3CCR - chains M and 0 of the 31 polymer chains in the assembly; structure by X-ray diffraction, 3.00 A resolution.

Chain M:
Protein: 50S ribosomal protein L15e
Source organism: Haloarcula marismortui
Reference sequence: P60618 (RL15E_HALMA); residues 0-195 here correspond to UniProt positions 1-196 (UniProt number = residue number + 1)
Sequence (196 residues; each row starts with the number of its first residue; numbering starts at 0):
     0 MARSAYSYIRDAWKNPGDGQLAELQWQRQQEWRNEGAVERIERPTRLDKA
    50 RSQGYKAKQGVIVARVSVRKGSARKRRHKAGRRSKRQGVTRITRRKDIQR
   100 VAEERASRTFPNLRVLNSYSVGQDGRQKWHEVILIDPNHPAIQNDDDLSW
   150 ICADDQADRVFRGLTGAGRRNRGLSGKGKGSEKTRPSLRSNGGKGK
Disordered / not traced: 0, 195
Bound ions: Na+ site 1: Ser106, Phe109, Leu112; Sr2+ near Asp157 (its only coordinating residue here); Na+ site 2: Lys193 (shared with U391(0), U392(0), U398(0) of chain 0)

Chain 0:
Molecule: 23S ribosomal RNA
Source organism: Haloarcula marismortui
Notes: engineered mutation(s): G2099A, A2488C
Sequence (2923 nucleotides; numbered 1 to 2923; the number before each row is that of its first residue):
     1 GUUGGCUACUAUGCCAGCUGGUGGAUUGCUCGGCUCAGGCGCUGAUGAAG
    51 GACGUGCCAAGCUGCGAUAAGCUGUGGGGAGCCGCACGGAGGCGAAGAAC
   101 CACAGAUUUCCGAAUGAGAAUCUCUCUAACAAUUGCUUCGCGCAAUGAGG
   151 AACCCCGAGAACUGAAACAUCUCAGUAUCGGGAGGAACAGAAAACGCAAC
   201 GUGAUGUCGUUAGUAACCGCGAGUGAACGCGAUACAGCCCAAACCGAAGC
   251 CCUCACGGGCAAUGUGGUGUCAGGGCUACCUCUCAUCAGCCGACCGUCUU
   301 CACGAAGUCUCUUGGAAUAGAGCGUGAUACAGGGUGACAACCCCGUACUG
   351 AAGACCAGUACGCUGUGCGGUAGUGCCAGAGUAGCGGGGGUUGGAUAUCC
   401 CUCGCGAAUAACGCAGGCAUCGACUGCGAAGGCUAAACACAACCUGAGAC
   451 CGAUAGUGAACAAGUAGUGUGAACGAACGCUGCAAAGUACCCUCAGAAGG
   501 GAGGCGAAAUAGAGCAUGAAAUCAGUUGGCGAUCGAGCGACAGGGCAUAC
   551 AAGGUCCCUUGACGAAUGACCGAGACGCGAGUCUCCAGUAAGACUCACGG
   601 GAAGCCGAUGUUCUGUCGUACGUUUUGAAAAACGAGCCAGGGAGUGUGUC
   651 UGUAUGGCAAGUCUAACCGGAGUAUCCGGGGAGGCACAGGGAAACCGACA
   701 UGGCCGCAGGGCUUUGCCCGAGGGCCGCCGUCUUCAAGGGCGGGGAGCCA
   751 UGUGGACACGACCCGAAUCCGGACGAUCUACGCAUGGACAAGAUGAAGCG
   801 UGCCGAAAGGCACGUGGAAGUCUGUUAGAGUUGGUGUCCUACAAUACCCU
   851 CUCGUGAUCUAUGUGUAGGGGUGAAAGGCCCAUCGAGUCCGGCAACAGCU
   901 GGUUCCAAUCGAAACAUGUCGAAGCAUGACCUCCGCCGAGGUAGUCUGUG
   951 AGGUAGAGCGACCGAUUGGUGUGUCCGCCUCCGAGAGGAGUCGGCACACC
  1001 UGUCAAACUCCAAACUUACAGACGCUGUUUGACGCGGGGAUUCCGGUGCG
  1051 CGGGGUAAGCCUGUGUACCAGGAGGGGAACAACCCAGAGAUAGGUUAAGG
  1101 UCCCCAAGUGUGGAUUAAGUGUAAUCCUCUGAAGGUGGUCUCGAGCCCUA
  1151 GACAGCCGGGAGGUGAGCUUAGAAGCAGCUACCCUCUAAGAAAAGCGUAA
  1201 CAGCUUACCGGCCGAGGUUUGAGGCGCCCAAAAUGAUCGGGACUCAAAUC
  1251 CACCACCGAGACCUGUCCGUACCACUCAUACUGGUAAUCGAGUAGAUUGG
  1301 CGCUCUAAUUGGAUGGAAGCAGGGGCGAGAGCUCCUGUGGACCGAUUAGU
  1351 GACGAAAAUCCUGGCCAUAGUAGCAGCGAUAGUCGGGUGAGAACCCCGAC
  1401 GGCCUAAUGGAUAAGGGUUCCUCAGCACUGCUGAUCAGCUGAGGGUUAGC
  1451 CGGUCCUAAGUCUCACCGCAACUCGACUGAGACGAAAUGGGAAACAGGUU
  1501 AAUAUUCCUGUGCCAUCAUGCAGUGAAAGUUGACGCCCUGGGGUCGAUCA
  1551 CGCCGGGCAUUCGCCCGGUCGAACCGUCCAACUCCGUGGAAGCCGUAAUG
  1601 GCAGGAAGCGGACGAACGGCGGCAUAGGGAAACGUGAUUCAACCUGGGGC
  1651 CCAUGAAAAGACGAGCAUGAUGUCCGUACCGAGAACCGACACAGGUGUCC
  1701 AUGGCGGCGAAAGCCAAGGCCUGUCGGGAGCAACCAACGUUAGGGAAUUC
  1751 GGCAAGUUAGUCCCGUACCUUCGGAAGAAGGGAUGCCUGCUCCGGAACGG
  1801 AGCAGGUCGCAGUGACUCGGAAGCUCGGACUGUCUAGUAACAACAUAGGU
  1851 GACCGCAAAUCCGCAAGGACUCGUACGGUCACUGAAUCCUGCCCAGUGCA
  1901 GGUAUCUGAACACCUCGUACAAGAGGACGAAGGACCUGUCAACGGCGGGG
  1951 GUAACUAUGACCCUCUUAAGGUAGCGUAGUACCUUGCCGCAUCAGUAGCG
  2001 GCUUGCAUGAAUGGAUUAACCAGAGCUUCACUGUCCCAACGUUGGGCCCG
  2051 GUGAACUGUACAUUCCAGUGCGGAGUCUGGAGACACCCAGGGGGAAGCAA
  2101 AGACCCUAUGGAGCUUUACUGCAGGCUGUCGCUGAGACGUGGUCGCCGAU
  2151 GUGCAGCAUAGGUAGGAGUCGUUACAGAGGUACCCGCGCUAGCGGGCCAC
  2201 CCAGACAACAGUGAAAUACUACCCGUCGGUGACUGCGACUCUCACUCCGG
  2251 GAGGAGGACACCGAUAGCCGGGCAGUUUGACUGGGGCGGUACGCGCUCGA
  2301 AAAGAUAUCGAGCGCGCCCUAUGGUCAUCUCAGCCGGGACAGAGACCCGG
  2351 CGAAGAGUGCAAGAGCAAAAGAUGACUUGACAGUGUUCUUCCCAACGAGG
  2401 AACGCUGACGCGAAAGCGUGGUCUAGCGAACCAAUUAGCCUGCUUGAUGC
  2451 GGGCAAUUGAUGACAGAAAAGCUACCCUAGGGAUAACCGAGUCGUCACUC
  2501 GCAAGAGCACAUAUCGACCGAGUGGCUUGCUACCUCGAUGUCGGUUCCCU
  2551 CCAUCCUGCCCGUGCAGAAGCGGGCAAGGGUGAGGUUGUUCGCCUAUUAA
  2601 AGGAGGUCGUGAGCUGGGUUUAGACCGUCGUGAGACAGGUCGGCUGCUAU
  2651 CUACUGGGUGUGUAAUGGUGUCUGACAAGAACGACCGUAUAGUACGAGAG
  2701 GAACUACGGUUGGUGGCCACUGGUGUACCGGUUGUUCGAGAGAGCACGUG
  2751 CCGGGUAGCCACGCCACACGGGGUAAGAGCUGAACGCAUCUAAGCUCGAA
  2801 ACCCACUUGGAAAAGAGACACCGCCGAGGUCCCGCGUACAAGACGCGGUC
  2851 GAUAGACUCGGGGUGUGCGCGUCGAGGUAACGAGACGUUAAGCCCACGAG
  2901 CACUAACAGACCAAAGCCAUCAU
Disordered / not traced: 1-9, 126-127, 715, 971-998, 1560, 1952-1963, 2137-2236, 2339-2343, 2665-2666, 2915-2923
Modified positions: 1MA (6-hydro-1-methyladenosine-5'-monophosphate) at position 628, OMU (o2'-methyluridine 5'-monophosphate) at position 2587, OMG (o2'-methylguanosine-5'-monophosphate) at position 2588, UR3 (3-methyluridine-5'-monophoshate) at position 2619, PSU (pseudouridine-5'-monophosphate) at position 2621
Bound ions: Na+ site 1: U12 (shared with 2 residues of chain R); Mg2+ site 1 near G28 (its only coordinating residue here); Na+ site 2: C40, G41, C443; Na+ site 3: A45, U146; Na+ site 4: G56, A59, G61; Sr2+ site 1: A86, C87 (shared with 1 residue of chain T); Na+ site 5 near U108 (its only coordinating residue here); Mg2+ site 2 near U115 (its only coordinating residue here); Na+ site 6 near C141 (its only coordinating residue here); Mg2+ site 3: C162, U163, U2276; Na+ site 7: A165, A166, A167; Mg2+ site 4: A166, G219; 68 more Mg2+ sites not listed; 54 more Na+ sites not listed; 2 more K+ sites not listed; 51 more Sr2+ sites not listed

Interface between chain M and chain 0:
Pairs across the interface - 249 pairs, chain M then chain 0:
  Ala1(M) - A243(0)  hydrogen bond to the phosphate
  Ala1(M) - C244(0)  hydrogen bond to the phosphate
  Ala1(M) - C376(0)  hydrogen bond to the sugar
  Ala1(M) - C377(0)  sugar contact
  Arg2(M) - C377(0)  phosphate contact
  Ser3(M) - A242(0)  phosphate contact
  Ser3(M) - A243(0)  phosphate contact
  Tyr5(M) - A242(0)  phosphate contact
  Tyr5(M) - G264(0)  hydrogen bond to the phosphate
  Arg9(M) - A378(0)  salt bridge to the phosphate
  Arg9(M) - G379(0)  sugar contact
  Arg9(M) - A380(0)  phosphate contact
  Trp12(M) - A380(0)  hydrogen bond to the sugar
  Lys13(M) - A380(0)  base contact
  Lys13(M) - G381(0)  base contact
  Lys13(M) - U409(0)  hydrogen bond to the base
  Asn14(M) - G381(0)  base contact
  Asn14(M) - A407(0)  phosphate contact
  Pro15(M) - G381(0)  base contact
  Trp25(M) - C2243(0)  base contact
  Trp25(M) - A2244(0)  hydrogen bond to the sugar
  Gln29(M) - A2244(0)  sugar contact
  Gln29(M) - C2245(0)  phosphate contact
  Arg32(M) - A2244(0)  hydrogen bond to the phosphate
  Arg32(M) - C2245(0)  salt bridge to the phosphate
  Gly35(M) - C1467(0)  phosphate contact
  Ala36(M) - C1467(0)  hydrogen bond to the phosphate
  Ala36(M) - G1468(0)  phosphate contact
  Arg39(M) - G135(0)  salt bridge to the phosphate
  Arg39(M) - C136(0)  salt bridge to the phosphate
  Arg42(M) - A261(0)  salt bridge to the phosphate
  Arg42(M) - A262(0)  salt bridge to the phosphate
  Arg42(M) - U263(0)  hydrogen bond to the sugar
  Arg45(M) - G381(0)  salt bridge to the phosphate
  Leu46(M) - U263(0)  sugar contact
  Leu46(M) - G264(0)  phosphate contact
  Lys48(M) - A380(0)  salt bridge to the phosphate
  Lys48(M) - G381(0)  salt bridge to the phosphate
  Lys48(M) - G431(0)  salt bridge to the phosphate
  Arg50(M) - A241(0)  sugar contact
  Arg50(M) - A242(0)  salt bridge to the phosphate
  Arg50(M) - G264(0)  salt bridge to the phosphate
  Arg50(M) - U265(0)  salt bridge to the phosphate
  Ser51(M) - A241(0)  sugar contact
  Ser51(M) - G379(0)  hydrogen bond to the base
  Ser51(M) - G431(0)  sugar contact
  Gln52(M) - G431(0)  hydrogen bond to the sugar
  Lys55(M) - U265(0)  phosphate contact
  Lys55(M) - G266(0)  salt bridge to the phosphate
  Ala56(M) - A261(0)  sugar contact
  Ala56(M) - G264(0)  sugar contact
  Ala56(M) - U265(0)  hydrogen bond to the phosphate
  Lys57(M) - C250(0)  sugar contact
  Lys57(M) - U265(0)  hydrogen bond to the phosphate
  Lys57(M) - G266(0)  salt bridge to the phosphate
  Gln58(M) - C136(0)  phosphate contact
  Gln58(M) - U137(0)  phosphate contact
  Gln58(M) - C250(0)  base contact
  Gln58(M) - G259(0)  base contact
  Gln58(M) - C260(0)  sugar contact
  Ile61(M) - G135(0)  phosphate contact
  Arg68(M) - C1469(0)  salt bridge to the phosphate
  Arg68(M) - A1470(0)  salt bridge to the phosphate
  Lys69(M) - C403(0)  phosphate contact
  Gly70(M) - U402(0)  phosphate contact
  Gly70(M) - G2263(0)  sugar contact
  Ser71(M) - G2263(0)  phosphate contact
  Ser71(M) - A2264(0)  hydrogen bond to the phosphate
  Arg73(M) - A1470(0)  phosphate contact
  Arg73(M) - C1864(0)  sugar contact
  Arg73(M) - G2263(0)  salt bridge to the phosphate
  Arg73(M) - A2264(0)  salt bridge to the phosphate
  Lys74(M) - G159(0)  salt bridge to the phosphate
  Arg75(M) - C1864(0)  salt bridge to the phosphate
  Arg76(M) - C2122(0)  sugar contact
  Arg76(M) - C2273(0)  hydrogen bond to the sugar
  Arg76(M) - A2274(0)  hydrogen bond to the sugar
  His77(M) - A2274(0)  sugar contact
  Lys78(M) - G869(0)  sugar contact
  Ala79(M) - C770(0)  phosphate contact
  Ala79(M) - G771(0)  phosphate contact
  Gly80(M) - C770(0)  phosphate contact
  Gly80(M) - A2274(0)  phosphate contact
  Gly80(M) - G2275(0)  phosphate contact
  Arg81(M) - A160(0)  salt bridge to the phosphate
  Arg81(M) - A161(0)  phosphate contact
  Arg81(M) - A2274(0)  hydrogen bond to the sugar
  Arg81(M) - G2275(0)  sugar contact
  Arg82(M) - A161(0)  phosphate contact
  Arg82(M) - U170(0)  salt bridge to the phosphate
  Arg82(M) - C171(0)  salt bridge to the phosphate
  Arg82(M) - U172(0)  hydrogen bond to the base
  Arg82(M) - C173(0)  base contact
  Ser83(M) - A169(0)  phosphate contact
  Ser83(M) - U170(0)  phosphate contact
  Ser83(M) - U2120(0)  hydrogen bond to the sugar
  Ser83(M) - G2121(0)  hydrogen bond to the sugar
  Lys84(M) - U170(0)  hydrogen bond to the phosphate
  Lys84(M) - C171(0)  phosphate contact
  Lys84(M) - G390(0)  phosphate contact
  Lys84(M) - U391(0)  phosphate contact
  Arg85(M) - A160(0)  salt bridge to the phosphate
  Arg85(M) - A161(0)  phosphate contact
  Arg85(M) - U391(0)  salt bridge to the phosphate
  Gln86(M) - G2121(0)  base contact
  Gln86(M) - C2122(0)  sugar contact
  Gln86(M) - A2274(0)  base contact
  Val88(M) - C2122(0)  sugar contact
  Val88(M) - A2123(0)  phosphate contact
  Arg90(M) - G388(0)  hydrogen bond to the sugar
  Arg90(M) - G389(0)  salt bridge to the phosphate
  Arg90(M) - A2266(0)  salt bridge to the phosphate
  Ile91(M) - G389(0)  sugar contact
  Thr92(M) - G388(0)  base contact
  Thr92(M) - G389(0)  base contact
  Thr92(M) - C401(0)  hydrogen bond to the base
  Thr92(M) - U402(0)  sugar contact
  Arg93(M) - A158(0)  phosphate contact
  Arg93(M) - C401(0)  hydrogen bond to the sugar
  Arg93(M) - A1470(0)  salt bridge to the phosphate
  Arg94(M) - A158(0)  salt bridge to the phosphate
  Arg94(M) - G175(0)  hydrogen bond to the base
  Arg94(M) - C400(0)  sugar contact
  Arg94(M) - C401(0)  sugar contact
  Lys95(M) - G157(0)  sugar contact
  Lys95(M) - C401(0)  phosphate contact
  Lys95(M) - A1470(0)  hydrogen bond to the sugar
  Asp96(M) - C401(0)  phosphate contact
  Asp96(M) - U402(0)  phosphate contact
  Ile97(M) - U402(0)  hydrogen bond to the phosphate
  Arg99(M) - C156(0)  hydrogen bond to the phosphate
  Arg99(M) - G157(0)  salt bridge to the phosphate
  Val100(M) - A1470(0)  phosphate contact
  Val100(M) - A1471(0)  phosphate contact
  Arg104(M) - C1469(0)  salt bridge to the phosphate
  Arg104(M) - A1471(0)  salt bridge to the phosphate
  Arg107(M) - G181(0)  sugar contact
  Arg107(M) - A1471(0)  hydrogen bond to the phosphate
  Arg107(M) - C1472(0)  salt bridge to the phosphate
  Thr108(M) - U133(0)  hydrogen bond to the sugar
  Thr108(M) - U134(0)  phosphate contact
  Phe109(M) - U134(0)  sugar contact
  Pro110(M) - U133(0)  base contact
  Asn111(M) - U134(0)  hydrogen bond to the sugar
  Asn111(M) - G135(0)  hydrogen bond to the sugar
  Asn111(M) - A145(0)  base contact
  Leu112(M) - U134(0)  sugar contact
  Asn116(M) - G431(0)  hydrogen bond to the phosphate
  Asn116(M) - G432(0)  phosphate contact
  Asp123(M) - C2132(0)  sugar contact
  Gly124(M) - G2131(0)  base contact
  Gly124(M) - C2132(0)  hydrogen bond to the sugar
  Gly124(M) - C2262(0)  base contact
  Lys127(M) - C403(0)  salt bridge to the phosphate
  Asp135(M) - G135(0)  hydrogen bond to the sugar
  Asn137(M) - A144(0)  sugar contact
  Asn137(M) - A145(0)  hydrogen bond to the sugar
  His138(M) - C136(0)  hydrogen bond to the sugar
  His138(M) - C251(0)  sugar contact
  Pro139(M) - C251(0)  phosphate contact
  Pro139(M) - C252(0)  phosphate contact
  Ala140(M) - C251(0)  sugar contact
  Asn143(M) - C251(0)  hydrogen bond to the phosphate
  Asp144(M) - G266(0)  phosphate contact
  Asp146(M) - C239(0)  hydrogen bond to the sugar
  Asp146(M) - C240(0)  phosphate contact
  Trp149(M) - G432(0)  hydrogen bond to the sugar
  Trp149(M) - C433(0)  sugar contact
  Asp153(M) - A183(0)  phosphate contact
  Asp154(M) - A183(0)  sugar contact
  Gln155(M) - U434(0)  hydrogen bond to the phosphate
  Ala156(M) - A183(0)  sugar contact
  Asp157(M) - G182(0)  phosphate contact
  Asp157(M) - A183(0)  phosphate contact
  Arg158(M) - C433(0)  salt bridge to the phosphate
  Phe160(M) - C156(0)  sugar contact
  Phe160(M) - G181(0)  hydrogen bond to the base
  Phe160(M) - G182(0)  sugar contact
  Arg161(M) - C155(0)  hydrogen bond to the sugar
  Arg161(M) - C156(0)  sugar contact
  Arg161(M) - G182(0)  sugar contact
  Arg161(M) - A183(0)  hydrogen bond to the sugar
  Arg161(M) - A187(0)  phosphate contact
  Arg161(M) - C188(0)  salt bridge to the phosphate
  Leu163(M) - C188(0)  phosphate contact
  Leu163(M) - A189(0)  phosphate contact
  Gly165(M) - G432(0)  hydrogen bond to the phosphate
  Arg168(M) - A189(0)  salt bridge to the phosphate
  Arg168(M) - C433(0)  salt bridge to the phosphate
  Arg169(M) - C400(0)  phosphate contact
  Asn170(M) - G157(0)  phosphate contact
  Asn170(M) - C400(0)  phosphate contact
  Asn170(M) - C401(0)  phosphate contact
  Arg171(M) - C155(0)  hydrogen bond to the phosphate
  Arg171(M) - C156(0)  salt bridge to the phosphate
  Arg171(M) - C188(0)  hydrogen bond to the phosphate
  Arg171(M) - A189(0)  salt bridge to the phosphate
  Gly172(M) - C399(0)  phosphate contact
  Gly172(M) - C400(0)  phosphate contact
  Leu173(M) - A189(0)  sugar contact
  Leu173(M) - G190(0)  phosphate contact
  Lys176(M) - G190(0)  phosphate contact
  Lys176(M) - A191(0)  salt bridge to the phosphate
  Lys176(M) - A192(0)  hydrogen bond to the base
  Lys176(M) - A193(0)  phosphate contact
  Lys176(M) - A194(0)  sugar contact
  Lys176(M) - A204(0)  hydrogen bond to the sugar
  Gly177(M) - A194(0)  phosphate contact
  Gly177(M) - C195(0)  phosphate contact
  Lys178(M) - C195(0)  hydrogen bond to the phosphate
  Lys178(M) - G394(0)  base contact
  Lys178(M) - C399(0)  phosphate contact
  Lys178(M) - G416(0)  salt bridge to the phosphate
  Lys178(M) - G417(0)  hydrogen bond to the sugar
  Gly179(M) - G394(0)  base contact
  Gly179(M) - U398(0)  hydrogen bond to the sugar
  Gly179(M) - C399(0)  sugar contact
  Glu181(M) - A227(0)  sugar contact
  Glu181(M) - G393(0)  base contact
  Glu181(M) - G394(0)  hydrogen bond to the base
  Lys182(M) - A226(0)  sugar contact
  Lys182(M) - U392(0)  sugar contact
  Lys182(M) - G393(0)  hydrogen bond to the base
  Lys182(M) - G394(0)  hydrogen bond to the base
  Arg184(M) - A189(0)  sugar contact
  Arg184(M) - G190(0)  salt bridge to the phosphate
  Arg184(M) - U205(0)  phosphate contact
  Arg184(M) - G206(0)  phosphate contact
  Pro185(M) - C188(0)  hydrogen bond to the sugar
  Pro185(M) - A189(0)  sugar contact
  Pro185(M) - G206(0)  sugar contact
  Ser186(M) - C155(0)  hydrogen bond to the phosphate
  Ser186(M) - C156(0)  hydrogen bond to the phosphate
  Ser186(M) - C188(0)  sugar contact
  Leu187(M) - C156(0)  hydrogen bond to the phosphate
  Leu187(M) - G157(0)  phosphate contact
  Arg188(M) - C154(0)  salt bridge to the phosphate
  Arg188(M) - C155(0)  salt bridge to the phosphate
  Arg188(M) - C156(0)  hydrogen bond to the phosphate
  Ser189(M) - C155(0)  phosphate contact
  Gly191(M) - G175(0)  sugar contact
  Gly191(M) - U176(0)  phosphate contact
  Gly192(M) - G175(0)  base contact
  Lys193(M) - G175(0)  phosphate contact
  Lys193(M) - G225(0)  salt bridge to the phosphate
  Lys193(M) - U391(0)  hydrogen bond to the sugar
  Lys193(M) - U392(0)  sugar contact
  Lys193(M) - G393(0)  salt bridge to the phosphate
  Gly194(M) - C399(0)  sugar contact
Other interface residues (no listed pair), chain M (118 interface residues in all): Val37, Tyr54, Gly59, Ser66, Glu103, Arg125, Gly162, Thr164, Ser174, Thr183
Other interface residues (no listed pair), chain 0 (118 interface residues in all): U146, G184, U207, A397, G404, A430, G870, U2265

Overview:
Chain M and chain 0 each contribute 118 residues to their interface; the contacts include 62 hydrogen bonds
and 48 salt bridges. Among the polar pairs are Lys13(M)-U409(0), Ser51(M)-G379(0) and Arg82(M)-U172(0).
Ser106(M), Phe109(M) and Leu112(M) coordinate Na+ site 1.
Here chain M is 50S ribosomal protein L15e and chain 0 is 23S ribosomal RNA, both from Haloarcula marismortui.
Entry 3CCR (Structure of Anisomycin resistant 50S Ribosomal Subunit: 23S rRNA mutation A2488C. Density for
anisomycin is visible ...) was determined by X-ray diffraction, deposited together with 3CC2, 3CC4, 3CC7,
3CCE, 3CCJ, 3CCL and 6 further entries.
